PDB entry 7AGX | electron microscopy, 3.60 A resolution | chains 1A and 1F of the 33 polymer chains in the assembly

Chain 1A:
Protein: Surface presentation of antigens protein SpaP
From: Salmonella typhimurium (strain LT2 / SGSC1412 / ATCC 700720)
UniProt: P40700 (SPAP_SALTY); residue numbers follow UniProt; this construct covers 1-224
Amino-acid sequence (224 residues; numbered 1 to 224; the number before each row is that of its first residue):
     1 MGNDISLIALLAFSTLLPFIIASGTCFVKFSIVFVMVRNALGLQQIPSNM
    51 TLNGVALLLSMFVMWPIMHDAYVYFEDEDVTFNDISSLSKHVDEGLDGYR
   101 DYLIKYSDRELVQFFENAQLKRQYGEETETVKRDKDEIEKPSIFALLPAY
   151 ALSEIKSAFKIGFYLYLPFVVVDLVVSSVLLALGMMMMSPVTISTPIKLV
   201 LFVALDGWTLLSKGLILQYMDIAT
Disordered / not traced: 1, 122-140, 221-224

Chain 1F:
Protein: Surface presentation of antigens protein SpaR
From: Salmonella typhimurium (strain LT2 / SGSC1412 / ATCC 700720)
UniProt: P40701 (SPAR_SALTY); residues 1-263 here = UniProt positions 1-263
Amino-acid sequence (263 residues; numbered 1 to 263; the number before each row is that of its first residue):
     1 MFYALYFEIHHLVASAALGFARVAPIFFFLPFLNSGVLSGAPRNAIIILV
    51 ALGVWPHALNEAPPFLSVAMIPLVLQEAAVGVMLGCLLSWPFWVMHALGC
   101 IIDNQRGATLSSSIDPANGIDTSEMANFLNMFAAVVYLQNGGLVTMVDVL
   151 NKSYQLCDPMNECTPSLPPLLTFINQVAQNALVLASPVVLVLLLSEVFLG
   201 LLSRFAPQMNAFAISLTVKSGIAVLIMLLYFSPVLPDNVLRLSFQATGLS
   251 SWFYERGATHVLE
Disordered / not traced: 258-263
Reported in the primary citation:
  - conformationally variable residues (loop rearrangement): Arg106 to Ser123

How chain 1A and chain 1F interact:
Contacting residue pairs (39; chain 1A residue first):
  Leu10(1A) - Ile71(1F)  hydrophobic
  Leu17(1A) - Leu75(1F)  hydrophobic
  Leu43(1A) - Ile101(1F)  hydrophobic
  Leu43(1A) - Asn104(1F)
  Gln45(1A) - Cys100(1F)
  Ile46(1A) - Cys100(1F)  hydrophobic
  Ile46(1A) - Ile101(1F)  hydrophobic
  Met50(1A) - Phe28(1F)  hydrophobic
  Thr51(1A) - Trp93(1F)
  Leu58(1A) - Ala79(1F)
  Leu59(1A) - Leu170(1F)  hydrophobic
  Phe62(1A) - Pro165(1F)
  Phe62(1A) - Leu167(1F)  hydrophobic
  Trp65(1A) - Pro72(1F)  hydrogen bond (side chain-backbone)
  Met68(1A) - Leu75(1F)  hydrophobic
  Tyr72(1A) - Ile71(1F)
  Tyr72(1A) - Pro72(1F)  hydrophobic
  Leu183(1A) - Arg204(1F)
  Gly184(1A) - Arg204(1F)  hydrogen bond (backbone-side chain)
  Met185(1A) - Gly200(1F)
  Met185(1A) - Leu201(1F)  hydrophobic
  Met187(1A) - Ala211(1F)
  Met188(1A) - Glu196(1F)
  Met188(1A) - Gly200(1F)
  Thr192(1A) - Gln105(1F)
  Thr192(1A) - Leu193(1F)
  Thr192(1A) - Glu196(1F)  hydrogen bond
  Thr192(1A) - Lys219(1F)
  Ile193(1A) - Leu193(1F)  hydrophobic
  Ile193(1A) - Glu196(1F)
  Pro196(1A) - Gln105(1F)
  Val203(1A) - Leu182(1F)  hydrophobic
  Asp206(1A) - Asn175(1F)  hydrogen bond (backbone-side chain)
  Trp208(1A) - Ile174(1F)  hydrophobic
  Trp208(1A) - Asn175(1F)
  Thr209(1A) - Leu171(1F)
  Thr209(1A) - Thr172(1F)
  Thr209(1A) - Asn175(1F)
  Ser212(1A) - Leu171(1F)
Also at the interface, not in a pair above, chain 1A (34 interface residues in all): Pro47, Val55, Met61, Met186, Ser189, Thr195, Gly207, Lys213
Also at the interface, not in a pair above, chain 1F (35 interface residues in all): Phe29, Gln76, Val82, Met83, Ala97, Thr164, Ala178, Gln179, Ser203, Phe212
The authors on this interface:
  - specific contacts: Met185(1A)-Phe212(1F) (hydrophobic contact)
  - interface residues, chain 1F: Phe212(1F)

Overview:
34 residues of chain 1A and 35 residues of chain 1F are in contact; the contacts include 4 hydrogen bonds.
Polar pairs include Trp65(1A)-Pro72(1F), Gly184(1A)-Arg204(1F) and Thr192(1A)-Glu196(1F). The authors report a
hydrophobic contact between Met185(1A) and Phe212(1F). From the paper: the interface residue Phe212(1F);
conformational variability at Arg106(1F).
Chain 1A is Surface presentation of antigens protein SpaP and chain 1F is Surface presentation of antigens
protein SpaR, both from Salmonella typhimurium (strain LT2 / SGSC1412 / ATCC 700720); the structure, Apo-state
type 3 secretion system export apparatus complex from Salmonella enterica typhimurium, was determined by
electron microscopy (same publication as 7AH9 and 7AHI).
